6YMD - chains A and B; structure by X-ray diffraction, 1.25 A resolution.

[Chain A (and B)]
Molecule: Serine hydroxymethyltransferase
Source organism: Aphanothece halophytica
Notes: EC 2.1.2.1; chain B of this document is another copy of the same molecule, construct and numbering; everything in this record applies to it too
UniProt: I7H6W6 (I7H6W6_APHHA); residue numbers follow UniProt; this construct covers 1-427
Amino-acid sequence (447 residues; row label = number of the first residue in the row; numbers below 1 keep their minus sign (Met-19 is residue -19)):
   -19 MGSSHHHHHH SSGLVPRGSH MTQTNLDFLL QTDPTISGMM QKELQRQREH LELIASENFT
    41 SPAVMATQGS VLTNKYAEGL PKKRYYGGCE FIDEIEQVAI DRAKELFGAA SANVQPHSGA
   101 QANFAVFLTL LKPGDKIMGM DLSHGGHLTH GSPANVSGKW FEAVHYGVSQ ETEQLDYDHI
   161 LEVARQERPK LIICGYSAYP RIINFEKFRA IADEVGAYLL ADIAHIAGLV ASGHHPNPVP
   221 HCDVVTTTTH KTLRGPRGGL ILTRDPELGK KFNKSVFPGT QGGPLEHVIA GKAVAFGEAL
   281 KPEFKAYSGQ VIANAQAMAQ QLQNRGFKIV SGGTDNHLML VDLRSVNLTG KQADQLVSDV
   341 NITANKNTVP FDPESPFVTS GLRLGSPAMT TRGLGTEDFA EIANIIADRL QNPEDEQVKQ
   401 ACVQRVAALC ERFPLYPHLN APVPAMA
Not modelled in the structure: -19 to 2, 423-427 (chain B: -19 to 2, 422-427)
Differences from the reference sequence: initiating methionine (-19); expression tag (-18 to 0)
Covalently attached groups: 4'-deoxy-4'-aminopyridoxal-5'-phosphate (PMP) linked to Lys231
Bound ions: Na+: Glu142, Leu323, Val326, Leu328
Residues lining bound ligands:
  - malonate ion / 4'-deoxy-4'-aminopyridoxal-5'-phosphate, molecule 1: Ser36, Ser98, Gly99, Ala100, Asn103, His127, His130, Tyr176, Ser177, Asp202, Ala204, His205, Thr228, His230, Gly238, Arg363
  - malonate ion / 4'-deoxy-4'-aminopyridoxal-5'-phosphate, molecule 2: Tyr56, Glu58, Tyr66, Gly262, Gly263

[Chain A / chain B interface]
Pairs across the interface (192; chain A residue first):
  Gln3(A) - His418(B)
  Asn5(A) - Pro42(B)
  Asn5(A) - Met45(B)
  Asn5(A) - Ala46(B)
  Asn5(A) - His418(B)  hydrogen bond
  Asn5(A) - Leu419(B)
  Leu6(A) - Ala46(B)
  Phe8(A) - Pro42(B)  hydrophobic
  Phe8(A) - His418(B)
  Leu9(A) - Ala43(B)  hydrophobic
  Leu9(A) - Val274(B)  hydrophobic
  Thr12(A) - Ala43(B)
  Asp13(A) - Arg82(B)  salt bridge
  Asp13(A) - Val274(B)
  Ile16(A) - Val78(B)  hydrophobic
  Ile16(A) - Arg82(B)
  Ile16(A) - Ala273(B)  hydrophobic
  Ile16(A) - Val274(B)  hydrophobic
  Met19(A) - Phe71(B)
  Met19(A) - Glu74(B)
  Met19(A) - Ile75(B)  hydrophobic
  Met19(A) - Val78(B)  hydrophobic
  Met20(A) - Thr47(B)
  Met20(A) - Ser50(B)
  Met20(A) - Leu52(B)  hydrophobic
  Lys22(A) - Phe71(B)
  Glu23(A) - Leu52(B)
  Glu23(A) - Lys55(B)
  Glu23(A) - Phe71(B)
  Glu23(A) - Ile72(B)
  Leu24(A) - Val51(B)  hydrophobic
  Arg26(A) - Lys55(B)
  Arg26(A) - Gly68(B)  hydrogen bond (side chain-backbone)
  Arg26(A) - Glu70(B)
  Arg26(A) - Phe71(B)
  Gln27(A) - Val51(B)  hydrogen bond (side chain-backbone)
  Gln27(A) - Asn54(B)  hydrogen bond
  Glu32(A) - Lys55(B)
  Ile34(A) - Lys55(B)
  Ile34(A) - Tyr66(B)  hydrophobic
  Ile34(A) - Gly67(B)
  Ser36(A) - Tyr56(B)
  Ser36(A) - Tyr66(B)  hydrogen bond
  Glu37(A) - Asn54(B)
  Glu37(A) - Lys55(B)  salt bridge
  Glu37(A) - Tyr56(B)  hydrogen bond (side chain-backbone)
  Asn38(A) - Asn54(B)
  Phe39(A) - Asn54(B)
  Thr40(A) - Thr53(B)
  Thr40(A) - Asn54(B)  hydrogen bond (backbone-side chain)
  Pro42(A) - Asn5(B)
  Pro42(A) - Phe8(B)  hydrophobic
  Ala43(A) - Leu9(B)  hydrophobic
  Ala43(A) - Thr12(B)
  Met45(A) - Asn5(B)
  Met45(A) - Gly49(B)
  Met45(A) - Ser50(B)
  Met45(A) - Val51(B)  hydrophobic
  Ala46(A) - Asn5(B)
  Ala46(A) - Leu6(B)
  Thr47(A) - Met20(B)
  Gln48(A) - Gln48(B)
  Gln48(A) - Thr53(B)  hydrogen bond
  Gln48(A) - His267(B)
  Gly49(A) - Met45(B)
  Gly49(A) - Gln48(B)
  Gly49(A) - Gly49(B)
  Ser50(A) - Met20(B)
  Ser50(A) - Met45(B)
  Val51(A) - Leu24(B)  hydrophobic
  Val51(A) - Gln27(B)  hydrogen bond (backbone-side chain)
  Val51(A) - Met45(B)  hydrophobic
  Val51(A) - Tyr416(B)  hydrophobic
  Leu52(A) - Met20(B)  hydrophobic
  Leu52(A) - Glu23(B)
  Thr53(A) - Thr40(B)
  Thr53(A) - Gln48(B)  hydrogen bond
  Thr53(A) - Arg237(B)  hydrogen bond (backbone-side chain)
  Asn54(A) - Gln27(B)  hydrogen bond
  Asn54(A) - Glu37(B)
  Asn54(A) - Asn38(B)
  Asn54(A) - Phe39(B)
  Asn54(A) - Thr40(B)  hydrogen bond (side chain-backbone)
  Asn54(A) - Arg237(B)
  Asn54(A) - Tyr416(B)  hydrogen bond
  Lys55(A) - Glu23(B)
  Lys55(A) - Arg26(B)
  Lys55(A) - Glu32(B)
  Lys55(A) - Ile34(B)
  Lys55(A) - Glu37(B)  salt bridge
  Lys55(A) - Arg237(B)  hydrogen bond (backbone-side chain)
  Tyr56(A) - Ser36(B)
  Tyr56(A) - Glu37(B)  hydrogen bond (backbone-side chain)
  Tyr56(A) - His230(B)  hydrogen bond
  Tyr56(A) - Lys231(B)
  Tyr56(A) - Arg237(B)
  Tyr65(A) - Asn345(B)
  Tyr66(A) - Ile34(B)  hydrophobic
  Tyr66(A) - Ser36(B)  hydrogen bond
  Tyr66(A) - Asn345(B)
  Tyr66(A) - Arg363(B)  hydrogen bond
  Gly67(A) - Ile34(B)
  Gly67(A) - Thr343(B)
  Gly67(A) - Ala344(B)  hydrogen bond (backbone-backbone)
  Gly68(A) - Arg26(B)  hydrogen bond (backbone-side chain)
  Gly68(A) - Thr343(B)
  Glu70(A) - Arg26(B)
  Phe71(A) - Met19(B)
  Phe71(A) - Lys22(B)
  Phe71(A) - Glu23(B)
  Phe71(A) - Arg26(B)
  Ile72(A) - Glu23(B)
  Glu74(A) - Met19(B)
  Ile75(A) - Met19(B)  hydrophobic
  Val78(A) - Ile16(B)  hydrophobic
  Val78(A) - Met19(B)  hydrophobic
  Arg82(A) - Asp13(B)  salt bridge
  Arg82(A) - Ile16(B)
  His97(A) - His97(B)
  His97(A) - Ser98(B)
  His97(A) - Gln101(B)
  Ser98(A) - His97(B)
  Ala100(A) - Thr260(B)
  Ala100(A) - Gln261(B)
  Ala100(A) - Gly262(B)
  Gln101(A) - His97(B)
  Gln101(A) - Gln101(B)
  Gln101(A) - Thr260(B)  hydrogen bond (side chain-backbone)
  Gln101(A) - Gln261(B)
  Phe104(A) - Phe104(B)  hydrophobic
  Phe104(A) - Trp140(B)  hydrophobic
  Leu108(A) - Val136(B)  hydrophobic
  Leu108(A) - Lys139(B)
  Leu108(A) - Trp140(B)
  Pro113(A) - Pro113(B)  hydrophobic
  Pro113(A) - Trp140(B)
  Leu128(A) - Phe257(B)  hydrophobic
  Leu128(A) - Pro258(B)
  Ala134(A) - Pro258(B)
  Ala134(A) - Gly259(B)
  Asn135(A) - Pro258(B)  hydrogen bond (side chain-backbone)
  Asn135(A) - Gly259(B)  hydrogen bond (side chain-backbone)
  Asn135(A) - Thr260(B)
  Val136(A) - Leu108(B)  hydrophobic
  Val136(A) - Gly259(B)  hydrogen bond (backbone-backbone)
  Trp140(A) - Phe104(B)  hydrophobic
  Trp140(A) - Leu108(B)  hydrophobic
  Trp140(A) - Leu111(B)
  Trp140(A) - Pro113(B)
  Trp140(A) - Trp140(B)  hydrophobic
  Trp140(A) - Phe141(B)  hydrophobic
  Phe141(A) - Trp140(B)  hydrophobic
  His230(A) - Tyr56(B)  hydrogen bond
  Lys231(A) - Tyr56(B)
  Arg237(A) - Thr53(B)  hydrogen bond (side chain-backbone)
  Arg237(A) - Asn54(B)
  Arg237(A) - Lys55(B)  hydrogen bond (side chain-backbone)
  Arg237(A) - Tyr56(B)
  Arg237(A) - Pro264(B)
  Arg237(A) - Leu265(B)
  Phe257(A) - Leu128(B)  hydrophobic
  Pro258(A) - Leu128(B)
  Pro258(A) - Ala134(B)  hydrophobic
  Pro258(A) - Asn135(B)  hydrogen bond (backbone-side chain)
  Gly259(A) - Ala134(B)
  Gly259(A) - Asn135(B)  hydrogen bond (backbone-side chain)
  Gly259(A) - Val136(B)  hydrogen bond (backbone-backbone)
  Thr260(A) - Ala100(B)
  Thr260(A) - Gln101(B)  hydrogen bond (backbone-side chain)
  Gln261(A) - Ala100(B)
  Gln261(A) - Gln101(B)
  Gly262(A) - Ala100(B)
  Pro264(A) - Arg237(B)
  Leu265(A) - Arg237(B)
  Leu265(A) - Leu265(B)  hydrophobic
  His267(A) - Gln48(B)
  Ala273(A) - Ile16(B)  hydrophobic
  Val274(A) - Leu9(B)  hydrophobic
  Val274(A) - Asp13(B)
  Val274(A) - Ile16(B)  hydrophobic
  Thr343(A) - Gly67(B)
  Thr343(A) - Gly68(B)
  Ala344(A) - Gly67(B)  hydrogen bond (backbone-backbone)
  Asn345(A) - Tyr65(B)
  Asn345(A) - Tyr66(B)
  Arg363(A) - Tyr66(B)  hydrogen bond
  Tyr416(A) - Val51(B)  hydrophobic
  Tyr416(A) - Asn54(B)  hydrogen bond
  His418(A) - Gln3(B)
  His418(A) - Asn5(B)  hydrogen bond
  His418(A) - Phe8(B)
  Leu419(A) - Asn5(B)
Also at the interface, not in a pair above, chain A (91 interface residues in all): Thr4, Thr15, His30, Leu111, Lys139, Thr228, Pro236, Ala270, Lys281, Phe357
Also at the interface, not in a pair above, chain B (91 interface residues in all): Thr4, Thr15, His30, Phe107, Lys112, Thr228, Pro236, Ala270

[In short]
The chain A/chain B interface involves 91 residues from each chain, with 36 hydrogen bonds and 4 salt bridges.
Among the polar pairs are Asp13(A)-Arg82(B), Glu37(A)-Lys55(B) and Asn5(A)-His418(B). Chain A binds malonate
ion / 4'-deoxy-4'-aminopyridoxal-5'-phosphate.
Chain A and chain B are both Serine hydroxymethyltransferase (Aphanothece halophytica); the structure, Crystal
structure of serine hydroxymethyltransferase from Aphanothece halophytica in the covalent complex with
malonate, was determined by X-ray diffraction, deposited together with 6YME and 6YMF.
